7CR6 - chains B and G of the 8 polymer chains in the assembly; structure by X-ray diffraction, 3.72 A resolution.

[Chain B]
Name: CRISPR-associated endonuclease Cas1
Source organism: Synechocystis sp. (strain PCC 6803 / Kazusa)
Notes: EC 3.1.-.-
UniProt: Q6ZEI2 (Q6ZEI2_SYNY3); residue numbers follow UniProt; this construct covers 1-325
Sequence (336 residues; row label = number of the first residue in the row; numbers below 1 keep their minus sign (Gly-10 is residue -10)):
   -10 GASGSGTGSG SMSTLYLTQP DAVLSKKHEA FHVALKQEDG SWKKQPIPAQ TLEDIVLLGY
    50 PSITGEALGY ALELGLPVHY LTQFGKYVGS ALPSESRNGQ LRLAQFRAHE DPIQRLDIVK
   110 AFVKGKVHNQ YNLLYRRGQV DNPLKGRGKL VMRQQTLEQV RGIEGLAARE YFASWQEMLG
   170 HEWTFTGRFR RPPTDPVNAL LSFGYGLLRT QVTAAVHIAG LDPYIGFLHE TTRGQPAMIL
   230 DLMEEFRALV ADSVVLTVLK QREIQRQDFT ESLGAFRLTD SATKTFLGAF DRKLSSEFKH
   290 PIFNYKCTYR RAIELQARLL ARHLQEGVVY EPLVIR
Disordered / not traced: -10 to 1, 325
Sequence notes: expression tag (-10 to 0)
From the paper describing this entry:
  - binding site for the 36-nt DNA strand (chain G): Asp10, Lys15, Lys16, His17, Gln72, Phe73, Lys75, Arg180, Arg198
  - mutagenesis - K75D, R179D, R180D, R198D, R222D: decreased binding to ssDNA

[Chain G]
Molecule: 36-nt DNA strand
Sequence (36 nucleotides; row label = number of the first residue in the row):
     1 TTTTTTTTGT GCCCCTGGCG GTCGCTTTCT TTTTTT
Disordered / not traced: 1-6, 33-36

[Chain B / chain G interface]
Residue-residue contacts (15; chain B residue first):
  Thr71(B) - DT31(G)  hydrogen bond to the phosphate
  Gln72(B) - DT30(G)  base contact
  Phe73(B) - DT30(G)  hydrogen bond to the base
  Phe73(B) - DT31(G)  phosphate contact
  Lys75(B) - DT31(G)  phosphate contact
  Lys75(B) - DT32(G)  phosphate contact
  Ser191(B) - DT32(G)  base contact
  Phe192(B) - DT32(G)  phosphate contact
  Tyr194(B) - DT32(G)  base contact
  Gly195(B) - DT32(G)  base contact
  Leu196(B) - DT32(G)  sugar contact
  Arg198(B) - DT32(G)  hydrogen bond to the base
  Thr272(B) - DT31(G)  base contact
  Leu276(B) - DT30(G)  base contact
  Asp280(B) - DT30(G)  base contact
Also at the interface, not in a pair above, chain B (17 interface residues in all): Asp10, Arg180, Thr199, Lys273
Also at the interface, not in a pair above, chain G (4 interface residues in all): DC29

[In short]
17 residues of chain B and 4 residues of chain G are in contact, with 3 hydrogen bonds. Among the polar pairs
are Phe73(B)-DT30(G), Arg198(B)-DT32(G) and Thr71(B)-DT31(G). From the paper: a binding site for the 36-nt DNA
strand (chain G) at Asp10(B), Lys15(B) and Lys16(B) among others; K75D, R179D and R180D of chain B, among
others, reduce binding to ssDNA; 5 substitutions were tested in all.
Here chain B is CRISPR-associated endonuclease Cas1 (Synechocystis sp. (strain PCC 6803 / Kazusa)) and chain G
is a 36-nt DNA strand. Entry 7CR6 (Synechocystis Cas1-Cas2/prespacer binary complex) was determined by X-ray
diffraction together with 7CR8 from the same study.
